2EH8 - chains H and P of the 3 polymer chains in the assembly; structure by X-ray diffraction, 2.60 A resolution.

# Chain H
Name: Humanized KR127 fab, heavy chain
From: Mus musculus
Notes: antibody fragment or engineered binder
Sequence (218 residues; numbered 1 to 216 plus 4 insertion-coded residues; 2 numbers in that range are skipped by the numbering (no residue carries them; nothing is unmodelled there); the number before each row is that of its first residue; a row labelled like 82A-82C holds insertion residues (82A, then the next letters in order)):
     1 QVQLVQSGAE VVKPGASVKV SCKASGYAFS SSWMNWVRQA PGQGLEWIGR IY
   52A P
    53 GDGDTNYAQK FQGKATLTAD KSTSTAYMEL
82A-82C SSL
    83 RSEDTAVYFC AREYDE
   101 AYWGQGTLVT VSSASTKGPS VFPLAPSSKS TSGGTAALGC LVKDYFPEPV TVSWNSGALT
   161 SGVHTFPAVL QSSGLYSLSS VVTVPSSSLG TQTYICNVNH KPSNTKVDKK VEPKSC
Cystine bridges: Cys22-Cys92, Cys140-Cys196

# Chain P
Name: PreS1/PreS2/surface protein
UniProtKB: Q2EID8 (Q2EID8_HBV); residues 1-11 here correspond to UniProt positions 36-46 (UniProt number = residue number + 35)
Sequence (11 residues; numbered 1 to 11; the number before each row is that of its first residue):
     1 ANSNNPDWDF N
Unresolved in the structure: 11

# Chain H / chain P interface
Pairs across the interface (12):
  Trp33(H) - Pro6(P)
  Trp33(H) - Asp7(P)
  Asn35(H) - Asp7(P)  hydrogen bond
  Arg50(H) - Asn4(P)  hydrogen bond (side chain-backbone)
  Arg50(H) - Asn5(P)  hydrogen bond
  Arg50(H) - Pro6(P)
  Glu95(H) - Asp7(P)
  Glu95(H) - Trp8(P)
  Glu95(H) - Phe10(P)
  Tyr96(H) - Asp7(P)
  Tyr96(H) - Phe10(P)
  Asp97(H) - Phe10(P)
Interface residues without a listed pair, chain P (7 interface residues in all): Asp9

# Overview
Chain H and chain P form an interface of 6 and 7 residues respectively; the contacts include 3 hydrogen bonds.
Polar contacts include Asn35(H)-Asp7(P), Arg50(H)-Asn4(P) and Arg50(H)-Asn5(P).
Here chain H is Humanized KR127 fab, heavy chain (Mus musculus) and chain P is PreS1/PreS2/surface protein.
Entry 2EH8 (Crystal structure of the complex of humanized KR127 fab and PRES1 peptide epitope) was determined
by X-ray diffraction together with 2EH7 from the same study.
